Entry 9G7I (X-ray diffraction, 2.93 A resolution); this record covers chains B and C of the 4 polymer chains in the assembly.

Chain B (and C):
Molecule: Carbon monoxide dehydrogenase
Organism: Clostridium autoethanogenum DSM 10061
Notes: EC 1.2.7.4; chain C of this document is another copy of the same molecule, construct and numbering; everything in this record applies to it too
Amino-acid sequence (631 residues; each row starts with the number of its first residue):
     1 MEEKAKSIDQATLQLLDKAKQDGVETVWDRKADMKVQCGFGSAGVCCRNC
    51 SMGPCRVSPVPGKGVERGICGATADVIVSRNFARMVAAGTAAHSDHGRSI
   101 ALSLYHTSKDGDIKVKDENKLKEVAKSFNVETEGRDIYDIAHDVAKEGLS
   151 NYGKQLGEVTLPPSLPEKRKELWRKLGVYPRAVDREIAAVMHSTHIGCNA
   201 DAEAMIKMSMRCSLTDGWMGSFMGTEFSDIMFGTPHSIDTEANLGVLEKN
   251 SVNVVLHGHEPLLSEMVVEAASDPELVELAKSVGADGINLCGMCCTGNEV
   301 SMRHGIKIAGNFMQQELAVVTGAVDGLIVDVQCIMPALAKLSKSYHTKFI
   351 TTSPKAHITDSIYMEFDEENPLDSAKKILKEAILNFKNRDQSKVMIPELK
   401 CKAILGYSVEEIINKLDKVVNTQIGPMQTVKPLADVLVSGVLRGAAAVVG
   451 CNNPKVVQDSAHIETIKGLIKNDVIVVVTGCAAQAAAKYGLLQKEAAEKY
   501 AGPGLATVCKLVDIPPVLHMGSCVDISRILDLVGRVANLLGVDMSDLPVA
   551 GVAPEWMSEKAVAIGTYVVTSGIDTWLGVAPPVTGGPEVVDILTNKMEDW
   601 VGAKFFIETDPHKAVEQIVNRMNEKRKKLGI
Unresolved in the structure: 1-2 (chain C: 1)
Bound ions: 4Fe-4S cluster Fe site 1: Cys-38, Cys-46 (shared with Cys-38(C), Cys-46(C) of chain C); 4Fe-4S cluster Fe site 2: Cys-47, Cys-50, Cys-55, Cys-70; Ca2+ near Glu-226 (its only coordinating residue here); fe(4)-ni(1)-S(4) cluster Fe: His-259, Cys-295, Cys-333, Cys-451, Cys-481, Cys-523
Ligand contacts:
  - 4Fe-4S cluster (SF4), molecule 1: Cys-38, Phe-40, Gly-41, Cys-46, Arg-48, Arg-56
  - 4Fe-4S cluster (SF4), molecule 2: Cys-47, Arg-48, Asn-49, Cys-50, Met-52, Gly-53, Cys-55, Gly-68, Ile-69, Cys-70, Ala-72, Ile-77, Arg-80, Ile-196
  - fe(4)-ni(1)-S(4) cluster (XCC): His-259, Cys-294, Cys-295, Phe-312, Cys-333, Gly-450, Cys-451, Cys-481, Cys-523, Ser-558, Lys-560

How chain B and chain C interact:
Contacting residue pairs - 175 pairs, chain B then chain C:
  Val-27(B) / Ile-69(C)
  Arg-30(B) / Gly-68(C)  hydrogen bond (side chain-backbone)
  Arg-30(B) / Ile-69(C)  hydrogen bond (side chain-backbone)
  Arg-30(B) / Cys-70(C)
  Arg-30(B) / Gly-71(C)
  Lys-31(B) / Ile-69(C)
  Asp-33(B) / Val-65(C)
  Met-34(B) / Cys-55(C)  hydrophobic
  Met-34(B) / Arg-56(C)
  Met-34(B) / Val-65(C)  hydrophobic
  Met-34(B) / Arg-67(C)
  Val-36(B) / Arg-56(C)  hydrogen bond (backbone-side chain)
  Gln-37(B) / Met-52(C)  hydrogen bond (side chain-backbone)
  Gln-37(B) / Gly-53(C)  hydrogen bond (side chain-backbone)
  Gln-37(B) / Pro-54(C)
  Gln-37(B) / Arg-56(C)
  Gln-37(B) / Ile-69(C)
  Cys-38(B) / Pro-54(C)
  Cys-38(B) / Arg-56(C)
  Gly-41(B) / Arg-48(C)
  Ser-42(B) / Pro-54(C)
  Cys-46(B) / Arg-48(C)  hydrogen bond (backbone-side chain)
  Arg-48(B) / Gly-41(C)
  Arg-48(B) / Cys-46(C)  hydrogen bond (side chain-backbone)
  Arg-48(B) / Arg-48(C)
  Asn-49(B) / Glu-559(C)
  Cys-50(B) / Met-557(C)
  Ser-51(B) / Asn-453(C)  hydrogen bond
  Ser-51(B) / Lys-455(C)  hydrogen bond (backbone-side chain)
  Ser-51(B) / Trp-556(C)  hydrogen bond (side chain-backbone)
  Ser-51(B) / Met-557(C)  hydrogen bond (backbone-backbone)
  Ser-51(B) / Val-579(C)
  Met-52(B) / Gln-37(C)  hydrogen bond (backbone-side chain)
  Met-52(B) / Phe-312(C)  hydrophobic
  Met-52(B) / Asn-453(C)
  Met-52(B) / Pro-454(C)
  Met-52(B) / Lys-455(C)
  Met-52(B) / Met-557(C)  hydrophobic
  Gly-53(B) / Gln-37(C)
  Gly-53(B) / Lys-455(C)  hydrogen bond (backbone-side chain)
  Pro-54(B) / Met-34(C)
  Pro-54(B) / Gln-37(C)  hydrogen bond (backbone-side chain)
  Pro-54(B) / Cys-38(C)
  Pro-54(B) / Gly-41(C)
  Pro-54(B) / Ser-42(C)
  Cys-55(B) / Met-34(C)  hydrophobic
  Arg-56(B) / Met-34(C)
  Val-65(B) / Asp-33(C)
  Arg-67(B) / Glu-25(C)
  Arg-67(B) / Lys-340(C)
  Gly-68(B) / Arg-30(C)  hydrogen bond (backbone-side chain)
  Ile-69(B) / Val-27(C)
  Ile-69(B) / Arg-30(C)  hydrogen bond (backbone-side chain)
  Ile-69(B) / Lys-31(C)
  Ile-69(B) / Met-34(C)  hydrophobic
  Ile-69(B) / Gln-37(C)
  Cys-70(B) / Arg-30(C)
  Cys-70(B) / Met-335(C)
  Cys-70(B) / Pro-336(C)
  Cys-70(B) / Ala-337(C)
  Gly-71(B) / Arg-30(C)
  Gly-71(B) / Pro-336(C)
  Arg-84(B) / Ala-88(C)
  Arg-84(B) / Glu-559(C)  salt bridge
  Ala-88(B) / Arg-84(C)
  Ala-91(B) / Ala-188(C)
  Ala-91(B) / Met-191(C)  hydrophobic
  Ala-91(B) / His-192(C)
  Ala-92(B) / His-192(C)
  Asp-95(B) / Arg-185(C)  salt bridge
  Asp-95(B) / Ala-189(C)
  Asp-95(B) / His-192(C)  salt bridge
  Arg-98(B) / Gln-155(C)  hydrogen bond
  Arg-98(B) / Arg-185(C)
  Arg-98(B) / Ala-188(C)
  Leu-102(B) / Leu-156(C)  hydrophobic
  Tyr-105(B) / Leu-156(C)
  Leu-149(B) / Gln-155(C)
  Leu-149(B) / Leu-156(C)  hydrophobic
  Tyr-152(B) / Gln-155(C)
  Gly-153(B) / Gly-153(C)
  Gln-155(B) / Arg-98(C)  hydrogen bond
  Gln-155(B) / Leu-149(C)
  Gln-155(B) / Tyr-152(C)
  Gln-155(B) / Asp-184(C)  hydrogen bond
  Leu-156(B) / Leu-102(C)  hydrophobic
  Leu-156(B) / Tyr-105(C)
  Leu-156(B) / Leu-149(C)  hydrophobic
  Asp-184(B) / Gln-155(C)  hydrogen bond
  Asp-184(B) / Asp-184(C)
  Asp-184(B) / Ala-188(C)
  Arg-185(B) / Asp-95(C)  salt bridge
  Arg-185(B) / Arg-98(C)
  Arg-185(B) / Asp-184(C)
  Ile-187(B) / Ala-188(C)  hydrophobic
  Ala-188(B) / Ala-91(C)
  Ala-188(B) / Arg-98(C)
  Ala-188(B) / Asp-184(C)
  Ala-189(B) / Asp-95(C)
  Met-191(B) / Ala-88(C)  hydrophobic
  Met-191(B) / Ala-91(C)  hydrophobic
  Met-191(B) / Met-191(C)  hydrophobic
  His-192(B) / Ala-91(C)
  His-192(B) / Ala-92(C)
  His-192(B) / Asp-95(C)  salt bridge
  His-192(B) / Gln-332(C)  hydrogen bond
  His-192(B) / Lys-355(C)
  Ser-193(B) / Lys-355(C)  hydrogen bond (side chain-backbone)
  His-195(B) / Ala-92(C)
  His-195(B) / Ser-558(C)
  His-195(B) / Glu-559(C)  salt bridge
  His-195(B) / Lys-560(C)
  Ile-196(B) / Cys-333(C)  hydrogen bond (backbone-backbone)
  Ile-196(B) / Met-557(C)  hydrophobic
  Gly-197(B) / Gln-332(C)  hydrogen bond (backbone-backbone)
  Gly-197(B) / Cys-333(C)  hydrogen bond (backbone-backbone)
  Gly-197(B) / Ile-334(C)  hydrogen bond (backbone-backbone)
  Cys-198(B) / Gln-332(C)  hydrogen bond (side chain-backbone)
  Cys-198(B) / Ala-356(C)
  Cys-198(B) / Ile-358(C)
  Asn-199(B) / Lys-355(C)
  Asn-199(B) / Ala-356(C)
  Asn-199(B) / His-357(C)  hydrogen bond (side chain-backbone)
  Ala-200(B) / Pro-336(C)  hydrophobic
  Ala-200(B) / His-357(C)  hydrogen bond (backbone-backbone)
  Ala-200(B) / Ile-358(C)
  Ala-200(B) / Thr-359(C)  hydrogen bond (backbone-side chain)
  Asp-201(B) / His-357(C)  hydrogen bond (backbone-backbone)
  Asp-201(B) / Thr-359(C)  hydrogen bond
  Met-208(B) / Lys-355(C)
  Phe-312(B) / Met-52(C)  hydrophobic
  Gln-332(B) / His-192(C)  hydrogen bond
  Gln-332(B) / Gly-197(C)  hydrogen bond (backbone-backbone)
  Gln-332(B) / Cys-198(C)  hydrogen bond (backbone-side chain)
  Cys-333(B) / Ile-196(C)  hydrogen bond (backbone-backbone)
  Cys-333(B) / Gly-197(C)  hydrogen bond (backbone-backbone)
  Ile-334(B) / Gly-197(C)  hydrogen bond (backbone-backbone)
  Met-335(B) / Cys-70(C)
  Pro-336(B) / Cys-70(C)
  Pro-336(B) / Ala-72(C)
  Pro-336(B) / Ala-200(C)  hydrophobic
  Ala-337(B) / Cys-70(C)
  Ala-337(B) / Gly-71(C)
  Lys-340(B) / Glu-66(C)  salt bridge
  Lys-340(B) / Arg-67(C)
  Lys-355(B) / His-192(C)
  Lys-355(B) / Ser-193(C)  hydrogen bond (backbone-side chain)
  Lys-355(B) / Asn-199(C)
  Ala-356(B) / Cys-198(C)
  Ala-356(B) / Asn-199(C)
  His-357(B) / Asn-199(C)
  His-357(B) / Ala-200(C)  hydrogen bond (backbone-backbone)
  His-357(B) / Asp-201(C)  hydrogen bond (backbone-backbone)
  His-357(B) / Ala-204(C)
  Ile-358(B) / Cys-198(C)
  Ile-358(B) / Ala-200(C)
  Thr-359(B) / Ala-200(C)  hydrogen bond (backbone-backbone)
  Thr-359(B) / Asp-201(C)
  Asn-453(B) / Ser-51(C)  hydrogen bond
  Asn-453(B) / Met-52(C)
  Pro-454(B) / Met-52(C)
  Lys-455(B) / Ser-51(C)  hydrogen bond (side chain-backbone)
  Lys-455(B) / Met-52(C)
  Lys-455(B) / Gly-53(C)  hydrogen bond (side chain-backbone)
  Trp-556(B) / Ser-51(C)  hydrogen bond (backbone-side chain)
  Met-557(B) / Cys-50(C)
  Met-557(B) / Ser-51(C)  hydrogen bond (backbone-backbone)
  Met-557(B) / Met-52(C)  hydrophobic
  Met-557(B) / Ile-196(C)  hydrophobic
  Ser-558(B) / His-195(C)
  Glu-559(B) / Asn-49(C)
  Glu-559(B) / Arg-84(C)  salt bridge
  Glu-559(B) / His-195(C)  hydrogen bond (backbone-side chain)
  Lys-560(B) / His-195(C)  hydrogen bond (backbone-side chain)
  Val-579(B) / Ser-51(C)
Interface residues without a listed pair, chain B (85 interface residues in all): Glu-25, Cys-47, Ala-72, Asn-81, Met-85, Lys-146, Ala-204, Val-331
Interface residues without a listed pair, chain C (87 interface residues in all): Val-36, Cys-47, Asn-81, Lys-146, Ile-187, Met-208, Val-331, Pro-354, Asn-452

Overview:
85 residues of chain B and 87 residues of chain C are in contact, with 49 hydrogen bonds and 8 salt bridges.
Polar pairs include Arg-84(B)/Glu-559(C), Asp-95(B)/Arg-185(C) and Asp-95(B)/His-192(C). Bound to chain B:
4Fe-4S cluster and fe(4)-ni(1)-S(4) cluster.
Both chains are Carbon monoxide dehydrogenase (Clostridium autoethanogenum DSM 10061). Entry 9G7I (Structure
of carbon monoxide dehydrogenase/acetyl-CoA synthase (CODH/ACS) in complex with acetyl-Coenyzme A from
Clostridium autoethanogenum) was determined by X-ray diffraction together with 9FZY, 9FZZ, 9G00, 9G01, 9G02
and 9G03 from the same study.
